Entry 6OQV (electron microscopy, 3.30 A resolution); this record covers chains M and R of the 22 polymer chains in the assembly.

[Chain M (and R)]
Molecule: ATP synthase subunit c
Organism: Escherichia coli
Notes: chain R of this document is another copy of the same molecule, construct and numbering; everything in this record applies to it too
UniProtKB: F4TL55 (F4TL55_ECOLX); residues 1-79 here = UniProt positions 1-79
Chain sequence (79 residues; each row starts with the number of its first residue):
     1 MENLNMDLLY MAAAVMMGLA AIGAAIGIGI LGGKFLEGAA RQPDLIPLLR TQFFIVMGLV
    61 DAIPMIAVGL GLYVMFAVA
Unresolved in the structure: 1-2 (chain R: 1-2, 79)
What the authors report for this chain:
  - catalytic residues: Asp61 (citing earlier work)

[Chain M / chain R interface]
Pairs across the interface (52; chain M residue first):
  Leu4(M) - Leu4(R)  hydrophobic
  Leu4(M) - Asp7(R)
  Asn5(M) - Asn3(R)
  Asn5(M) - Asp7(R)  hydrogen bond
  Leu8(M) - Asp7(R)
  Leu9(M) - Tyr10(R)  hydrophobic
  Met11(M) - Met11(R)  hydrophobic
  Ala12(M) - Met11(R)  hydrophobic
  Ala12(M) - Ala14(R)
  Met16(M) - Ala14(R)  hydrophobic
  Met16(M) - Met17(R)  hydrophobic
  Leu19(M) - Gly18(R)
  Leu19(M) - Leu19(R)  hydrophobic
  Leu19(M) - Ile22(R)
  Ile22(M) - Ile22(R)  hydrophobic
  Gly23(M) - Ile22(R)
  Gly23(M) - Ala25(R)
  Ala24(M) - Ala25(R)
  Ile26(M) - Ile26(R)  hydrophobic
  Gly27(M) - Ala25(R)
  Gly27(M) - Ile26(R)
  Gly27(M) - Gly29(R)
  Ile30(M) - Gly29(R)
  Leu31(M) - Gly32(R)
  Leu31(M) - Gly33(R)
  Leu31(M) - Leu36(R)  hydrophobic
  Lys34(M) - Gly33(R)
  Lys34(M) - Glu37(R)
  Phe35(M) - Leu36(R)  hydrophobic
  Gly38(M) - Ala40(R)
  Arg41(M) - Ala40(R)  hydrogen bond (side chain-backbone)
  Arg41(M) - Arg41(R)
  Gln42(M) - Ala40(R)  hydrogen bond (side chain-backbone)
  Leu45(M) - Pro43(R)  hydrophobic
  Leu48(M) - Ile46(R)  hydrophobic
  Gln52(M) - Ile46(R)
  Gln52(M) - Arg50(R)  hydrogen bond
  Phe53(M) - Leu36(R)  hydrophobic
  Val56(M) - Phe35(R)  hydrophobic
  Leu59(M) - Met57(R)  hydrophobic
  Val60(M) - Ile28(R)  hydrophobic
  Val60(M) - Gly29(R)
  Ile63(M) - Ala21(R)  hydrophobic
  Ile63(M) - Ala24(R)  hydrophobic
  Ile63(M) - Met65(R)  hydrophobic
  Ile63(M) - Val68(R)  hydrophobic
  Leu70(M) - Met17(R)  hydrophobic
  Leu70(M) - Leu72(R)  hydrophobic
  Leu70(M) - Met75(R)
  Tyr73(M) - Met75(R)  hydrophobic
  Tyr73(M) - Phe76(R)
  Val74(M) - Met75(R)  hydrophobic
Other interface residues (no listed pair), chain M (37 interface residues in all): Val15, Ala20, Leu49, Pro64, Ile66, Ala67
Other interface residues (no listed pair), chain R (36 interface residues in all): Ala20, Ile30, Lys34, Phe53

[Summary]
Chain M and chain R form an interface of 37 and 36 residues respectively; the contacts include 4 hydrogen
bonds. Polar pairs include Asn5(M)-Asp7(R), Arg41(M)-Ala40(R) and Gln42(M)-Ala40(R). From the paper: the
catalytic residue Asp61(M).
Chain M and chain R are both ATP synthase subunit c (Escherichia coli); the structure, E. coli ATP Synthase
State 2b, was determined by electron microscopy (same publication as 6OQR, 6OQS, 6OQT, 6OQU, 6OQW, 6PQV and 3
further entries).
